Entry 1GBU (X-ray diffraction, 1.80 A resolution); this record covers chains A and D of the 4 polymer chains in the assembly.

# Chain A
Name: Hemoglobin
From: Homo sapiens
Notes: engineered mutation(s): CHAIN B, D, C93A, C112G
Reference sequence: P69905 (HBA_HUMAN); numbering as in UniProt (aligned over 1-141)
Sequence (141 residues; row label = number of the first residue in the row):
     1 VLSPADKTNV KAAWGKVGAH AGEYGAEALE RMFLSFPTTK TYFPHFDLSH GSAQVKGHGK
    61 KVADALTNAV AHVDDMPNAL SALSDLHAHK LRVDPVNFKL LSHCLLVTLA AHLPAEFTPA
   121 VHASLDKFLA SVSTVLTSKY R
Bound ions: heme Fe near His87 (its only coordinating residue here)
Ligand contacts: heme (HEM): Met32, Thr39, Tyr42, Phe43, His45, Phe46, His58, Lys61, Val62, Ala65, Leu66, Leu83, Leu86, His87, Leu91, Val93, Asn97, Phe98, Leu101, Leu105, Val132, Leu136
UniProt features mapped onto this chain:
  - site: Lys61 (Not glycated)
  - natural variant: Asp6 (A6D: In J-Toronto; this construct carries the variant), Ala13 (A13D: In J-Paris 1/J-Aljezur), Glu27 (A27E: In Shenyang; this construct carries the variant), Lys61 (K61N: In Zambia; deletion: In Clinic), Asp64 (A64D: In Pontoise; this construct carries the variant), Asp75 (D75A: In Lille; D75G: In Chapel Hill; D75N: In G-Pest), Ala111 (A111D: In Petah Tikva)

# Chain D
Name: Hemoglobin
From: Homo sapiens
Reference sequence: P68871 (HBB_HUMAN); residues 1-146 here = UniProt positions 1-146
Sequence (146 residues; each row starts with the number of its first residue):
     1 VHLTPEEKSA VTALWGKVNV DEVGGEALGR LLVVYPWTQR FFESFGDLST PDAVMGNPKV
    61 KAHGKKVLGA FSDGLAHLDN LKGTFATLSE LHADKLHVDP ENFRLLGNVL VGVLAHHFGK
   121 EFTPPVQAAY QKVVAGVANA LAHKYH
Differences from the reference sequence: engineered mutation Ala93 (Cys in P68871), Gly112 (Cys in P68871)
Bound ions: heme Fe near His92 (its only coordinating residue here)
Ligand contacts: heme (HEM): Leu31, Thr38, Phe41, Phe42, Phe45, His63, Lys66, Val67, Ala70, Phe71, Phe85, Leu88, Leu91, His92, Leu96, Val98, Asn102, Phe103, Leu106, Leu141
UniProt features mapped onto this chain:
  - natural variant: Leu3 (H3L: In Graz; this construct carries the variant), Glu7 (E7A: In G-Makassar; E7K: In Hb C; E7Q: In Machida; E7V: In SKCA), Lys8 (E8K: In G-Siriraj; this construct carries the variant), Val11 (A11V: In Iraq-Halabja; this construct carries the variant), Gly16 (W16G: In Randwick; this construct carries the variant), Val23 (E23V: In D-Granada; this construct carries the variant), Gly24 (V24G: In Miyashiro; this construct carries the variant), Gly25 (G25D: In Moscva; G25R: In Riverdale-Bronx; G25V: In Savannah), Leu32 (L32P: In Yokohama), Val33 (L33V: In Muscat; this construct carries the variant), Arg40 (Q40R: In Tianshui; this construct carries the variant), Phe42 (F42Y: In Mequon; deletion: In Bruxelles), 11 further natural variant entries in UniProt

# How chain A and chain D interact
Residue-residue contacts (26):
  Pro37(A) - His146(D)
  Thr38(A) - Pro100(D)
  Lys40(A) - His146(D)  hydrogen bond (side chain-backbone)
  Thr41(A) - His97(D)
  Thr41(A) - Val98(D)
  Thr41(A) - Asp99(D)
  Thr41(A) - Tyr145(D)
  Tyr42(A) - Arg40(D)
  Tyr42(A) - Asp99(D)  hydrogen bond
  Pro44(A) - His97(D)
  Leu91(A) - Arg40(D)  hydrogen bond (backbone-side chain)
  Arg92(A) - Trp37(D)
  Arg92(A) - Gln39(D)
  Arg92(A) - Arg40(D)  hydrogen bond (backbone-side chain)
  Arg92(A) - Glu43(D)  salt bridge
  Asp94(A) - Trp37(D)  hydrogen bond
  Asp94(A) - Asp99(D)
  Asp94(A) - Glu101(D)
  Asp94(A) - Leu105(D)
  Pro95(A) - Trp37(D)
  Asn97(A) - Asp99(D)  hydrogen bond
  Tyr140(A) - Pro36(D)
  Tyr140(A) - Trp37(D)  hydrophobic
  Arg141(A) - Val34(D)  hydrogen bond (side chain-backbone)
  Arg141(A) - Tyr35(D)
  Arg141(A) - Pro36(D)
Also at the interface, not in a pair above, chain A (14 interface residues in all): Val96

# Summary
14 residues of chain A face 15 of chain D across their interface; the contacts include 7 hydrogen bonds and 1
salt bridge. Among the polar pairs are Arg92(A)-Glu43(D), Lys40(A)-His146(D) and Tyr42(A)-Asp99(D). Ligands of
chain A: heme. Chain D binds heme.
Chain A is Hemoglobin and chain D is Hemoglobin, both from Homo sapiens; the structure, Deoxy
(beta-(c93a,c112g)) human hemoglobin, was determined by X-ray diffraction (same publication as 1GBV).
